Entry 4Y82 (X-ray diffraction, 2.80 A resolution); this record covers chains F and G of the 34 polymer chains in the assembly.

# Chain F
Molecule: Probable proteasome subunit alpha type-7
Organism: Saccharomyces cerevisiae (strain ATCC 204508 / S288c)
Notes: EC 3.4.25.1
UniProtKB: P21242 (PSA7_YEAST); residues -3 to 284 here correspond to UniProt positions 1-288 (UniProt number = residue number + 4)
Chain sequence (288 residues; row label = number of the first residue in the row; numbers below 1 keep their minus sign (Met-3 is residue -3)):
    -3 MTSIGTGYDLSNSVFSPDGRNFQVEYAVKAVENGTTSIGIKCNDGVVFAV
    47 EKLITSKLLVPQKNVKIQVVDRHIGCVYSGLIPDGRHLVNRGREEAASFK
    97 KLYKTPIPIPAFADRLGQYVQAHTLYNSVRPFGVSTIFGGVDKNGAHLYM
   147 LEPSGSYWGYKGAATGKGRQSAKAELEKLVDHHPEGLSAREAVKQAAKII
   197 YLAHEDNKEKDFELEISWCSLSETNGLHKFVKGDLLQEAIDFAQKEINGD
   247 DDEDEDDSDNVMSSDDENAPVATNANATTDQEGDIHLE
Not modelled in the structure: -3 to 1, 245-284
Curated features (UniProtKB/Swiss-Prot):
  - modified residue: Thr-2 (N-acetylthreonine)

# Chain G
Molecule: Proteasome subunit alpha type-1
Organism: Saccharomyces cerevisiae (strain ATCC 204508 / S288c)
Notes: EC 3.4.25.1
UniProtKB: P21243 (PSA1_YEAST); residues -8 to 243 here correspond to UniProt positions 1-252 (UniProt number = residue number + 9)
Chain sequence (252 residues; row label = number of the first residue in the row; numbers below 1 keep their minus sign (Met-8 is residue -8)):
    -8 MSGAAAASAAGYDRHITIFSPEGRLYQVEYAFKATNQTNINSLAVRGKDC
    42 TVVISQKKVPDKLLDPTTVSYIFCISRTIGMVVNGPIPDARNAALRAKAE
    92 AAEFRYKYGYDMPCDVLAKRMANLSQIYTQRAYMRPLGVILTFVSVDEEL
   142 GPSIYKTDPAGYYVGYKATATGPKQQEITTNLENHFKKSKIDHINEESWE
   192 KVVEFAITHMIDALGTEFSKNDLEVGVATKDKFFTLSAENIEERLVAIAE
   242 QD
Not modelled in the structure: -8 to 1, 243
Bound ions: Mg2+: Thr8, Tyr119, Arg122, Met125

# Chain F / chain G interface
Contacting residue pairs (62):
  Thr2(F) - His6(G)  hydrogen bond (backbone-side chain)
  Gly3(F) - His6(G)
  Tyr4(F) - Arg5(G)
  Tyr4(F) - His6(G)
  Tyr4(F) - Tyr21(G)
  Ser9(F) - Arg126(G)
  Val10(F) - His6(G)
  Val10(F) - Gln18(G)
  Phe11(F) - Gln18(G)  hydrogen bond (backbone-side chain)
  Phe11(F) - Tyr21(G)
  Phe11(F) - Ala22(G)  hydrophobic
  Phe11(F) - Arg126(G)
  Phe11(F) - Pro127(G)
  Ser12(F) - Tyr21(G)
  Pro13(F) - Tyr21(G)  hydrophobic
  Pro13(F) - Lys24(G)  hydrogen bond (backbone-side chain)
  Asp14(F) - Lys24(G)
  Gly15(F) - Tyr21(G)
  Gly15(F) - Ala25(G)
  Lys37(F) - Asp56(G)  salt bridge
  Asp110(F) - Arg82(G)
  Gln114(F) - Arg82(G)  hydrogen bond (side chain-backbone)
  Gln114(F) - Asn83(G)
  Gln114(F) - Leu86(G)
  Gln117(F) - Pro79(G)
  Gln117(F) - Asp80(G)
  Gln117(F) - Asn83(G)  hydrogen bond
  Gln117(F) - Arg126(G)  hydrogen bond
  Thr120(F) - Arg126(G)  hydrogen bond (backbone-side chain)
  Leu121(F) - Tyr124(G)
  Leu121(F) - Arg126(G)
  Leu121(F) - Leu128(G)  hydrophobic
  Tyr122(F) - Tyr124(G)
  Tyr122(F) - Met125(G)  hydrophobic
  Ser150(F) - Pro79(G)
  Gly151(F) - Pro79(G)
  Ser152(F) - Ile78(G)
  Ser152(F) - Pro79(G)
  Tyr153(F) - Arg82(G)  hydrogen bond (backbone-side chain)
  Trp154(F) - Leu55(G)  hydrophobic
  Trp154(F) - Thr59(G)
  Trp154(F) - Val60(G)  hydrophobic
  Trp154(F) - Ser61(G)
  Trp154(F) - Tyr62(G)
  Trp154(F) - Ile78(G)  hydrophobic
  Trp154(F) - Arg82(G)
  Gly155(F) - Leu55(G)
  Gly155(F) - Asp56(G)  hydrogen bond (backbone-backbone)
  Gly155(F) - Thr59(G)  hydrogen bond (backbone-side chain)
  Tyr156(F) - Leu54(G)
  Tyr156(F) - Leu55(G)
  Tyr156(F) - Asp56(G)
  Lys157(F) - Lys53(G)
  Lys157(F) - Leu54(G)  hydrogen bond (backbone-backbone)
  Lys157(F) - Leu55(G)
  Gly158(F) - Leu54(G)
  Lys169(F) - Leu54(G)
  Leu172(F) - Leu54(G)
  Glu173(F) - Lys53(G)  salt bridge
  Glu173(F) - Leu54(G)
  Val176(F) - Leu54(G)  hydrophobic
  Asp177(F) - Lys53(G)  salt bridge
Other interface residues (no listed pair), chain F (32 interface residues in all): Tyr145
Other interface residues (no listed pair), chain G (29 interface residues in all): Asp52, Pro57, Gly129

# In short
Chain F and chain G form an interface of 32 and 29 residues respectively; the contacts include 11 hydrogen
bonds and 3 salt bridges. Polar contacts include Lys37(F)-Asp56(G), Glu173(F)-Lys53(G) and Asp177(F)-Lys53(G).
Thr8(G), Tyr119(G), Arg122(G) and Met125(G) form the Mg2+ site.
Here chain F is Probable proteasome subunit alpha type-7 and chain G is Proteasome subunit alpha type-1, both
from Saccharomyces cerevisiae (strain ATCC 204508 / S288c). Entry 4Y82 (Yeast 20S proteasome in complex with
Ac-LAY-ep) was determined by X-ray diffraction together with 4Y69, 4Y6A, 4Y6V, 4Y6Z, 4Y70, 4Y74 and 34 further
entries from the same study.
